PDB entry 7VAV | electron microscopy, 2.80 A resolution | chains A and D of the 12 polymer chains in the assembly

[Chain A]
Molecule: V-type ATP synthase alpha chain
From: Thermus thermophilus HB8
Notes: EC 7.1.2.2
UniProtKB: Q56403 (VATA_THET8); numbering as in UniProt (aligned over 1-578)
Amino-acid sequence (578 residues; row label = number of the first residue in the row):
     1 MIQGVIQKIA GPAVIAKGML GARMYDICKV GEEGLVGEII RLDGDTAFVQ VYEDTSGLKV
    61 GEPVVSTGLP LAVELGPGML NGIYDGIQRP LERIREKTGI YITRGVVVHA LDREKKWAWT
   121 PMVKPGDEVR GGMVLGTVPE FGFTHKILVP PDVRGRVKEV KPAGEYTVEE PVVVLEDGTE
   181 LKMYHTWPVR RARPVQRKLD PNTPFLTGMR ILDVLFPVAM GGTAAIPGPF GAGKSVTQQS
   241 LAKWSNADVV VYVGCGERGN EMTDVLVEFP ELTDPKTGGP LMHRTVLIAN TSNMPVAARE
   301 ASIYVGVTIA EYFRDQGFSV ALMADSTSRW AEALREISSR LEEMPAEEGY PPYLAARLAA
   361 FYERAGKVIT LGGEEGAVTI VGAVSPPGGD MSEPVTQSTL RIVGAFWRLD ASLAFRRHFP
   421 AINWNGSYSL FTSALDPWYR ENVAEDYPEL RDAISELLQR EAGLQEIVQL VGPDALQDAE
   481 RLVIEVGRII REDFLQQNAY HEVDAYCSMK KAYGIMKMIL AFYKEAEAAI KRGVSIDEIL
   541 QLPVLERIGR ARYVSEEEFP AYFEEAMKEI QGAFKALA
Sequence notes: conflict Ala-232 (Ser in Q56403), Ser-235 (Thr in Q56403)

[Chain D]
Molecule: V-type ATP synthase beta chain
From: Thermus thermophilus HB8
UniProtKB: Q56404 (VATB_THET8); residues 1-478 here = UniProt positions 1-478
Amino-acid sequence (478 residues; row label = number of the first residue in the row):
     1 MDLLKKEYTG ITYISGPLLF VENAKDLAYG AIVDIKDGTG RVRGGQVIEV SEEYAVIQVF
    61 EETTGLDLAT TSVSLVEDVA RLGVSKEMLG RRFNGIGKPI DGLPPITPEK RLPITGLPLN
   121 PVARRKPEQF IQTGISTIDV MNTLVRGQKL PIFSGSGLPA NEIAAQIARQ ATVRPDLSGE
   181 GEKEEPFAVV FAAMGITQRE LSYFIQEFER TGALSRSVLF LNKADDPTIE RILTPRMALT
   241 VAEYLAFEHD YHVLVILTDM TNYCEALREI GAAREEIPGR RGYPGYMYTD LATIYERAGV
   301 VEGKKGSVTQ IPILSMPDDD RTHPIPDLTG YITEGQIQLS RELHRKGIYP PIDPLPSLSR
   361 LMNNGVGKGK TREDHKQVSD QLYSAYANGV DIRKLVAIIG EDALTENDRR YLQFADAFER
   421 FFINQGQQNR SIEESLQIAW ALLSMLPQGE LKRISKDHIG KYYGQKLEEI WGAPQALD
Unresolved in the structure: 1-4, 475-478

[Interface between chain A and chain D]
Contacting residue pairs (56; chain A residue first):
  Ala-22(A) / Asp-67(D)
  Arg-23(A) / Gly-65(D)
  Arg-23(A) / Leu-66(D)
  Arg-23(A) / Asp-67(D)
  Met-24(A) / Thr-63(D)
  Met-24(A) / Gly-65(D)
  Met-24(A) / Leu-66(D)  hydrogen bond (backbone-backbone)
  Tyr-25(A) / Thr-64(D)
  Arg-41(A) / Tyr-13(D)
  Arg-41(A) / Ile-14(D)
  Arg-41(A) / Ser-15(D)  hydrogen bond
  Leu-42(A) / Tyr-13(D)
  Leu-42(A) / Ile-14(D)  hydrogen bond (backbone-backbone)
  Leu-42(A) / Leu-66(D)
  Leu-42(A) / Asp-67(D)
  Leu-42(A) / Leu-68(D)  hydrophobic
  Asp-43(A) / Thr-12(D)
  Asp-43(A) / Tyr-13(D)
  Gly-44(A) / Thr-12(D)  hydrogen bond (backbone-backbone)
  Gly-44(A) / Leu-68(D)
  Lys-198(A) / Gln-198(D)
  Asp-200(A) / Ser-202(D)
  Met-344(A) / Glu-275(D)
  Met-344(A) / Ile-277(D)  hydrophobic
  Ala-346(A) / Ala-272(D)  hydrophobic
  Glu-347(A) / Gly-282(D)
  Pro-352(A) / Glu-269(D)
  Pro-352(A) / Ala-272(D)  hydrophobic
  Ala-359(A) / Ala-224(D)
  Glu-363(A) / Gln-198(D)
  Glu-363(A) / Asp-225(D)
  Ser-392(A) / Asp-318(D)
  Gln-397(A) / Pro-317(D)
  Gln-397(A) / Asp-318(D)
  Arg-401(A) / Asn-262(D)  hydrogen bond
  Arg-401(A) / Glu-265(D)
  Ile-402(A) / Thr-197(D)
  Gly-404(A) / Arg-199(D)
  Trp-424(A) / Arg-345(D)
  Asn-425(A) / Arg-345(D)  hydrogen bond (backbone-side chain)
  Ser-427(A) / Arg-345(D)
  Tyr-428(A) / Ser-156(D)
  Tyr-428(A) / Gly-157(D)
  Leu-430(A) / Gly-157(D)
  Leu-430(A) / Arg-199(D)
  Phe-431(A) / Arg-199(D)
  Ser-455(A) / Arg-345(D)
  Gln-459(A) / Glu-342(D)  hydrogen bond
  Gln-459(A) / Arg-345(D)
  Ile-467(A) / Lys-394(D)
  Ile-467(A) / Ile-398(D)  hydrophobic
  Ala-475(A) / Ile-398(D)
  Gln-477(A) / Ala-397(D)
  Gln-477(A) / Ile-398(D)  hydrogen bond (side chain-backbone)
  Gln-477(A) / Ile-399(D)
  Gln-477(A) / Gly-400(D)
Also at the interface, not in a pair above, chain A (40 interface residues in all): Gly-21, Leu-400, Gly-426, Glu-456, Leu-464, Val-471, Leu-476, Glu-480
Also at the interface, not in a pair above, chain D (41 interface residues in all): Ala-69, Thr-261, Arg-268, Ala-273, Glu-276, Arg-281, Lys-346

[In short]
40 residues of chain A and 41 residues of chain D are in contact; the contacts include 8 hydrogen bonds. Among
the polar pairs are Arg-41(A)/Ser-15(D), Arg-401(A)/Asn-262(D) and Asn-425(A)/Arg-345(D).
Here chain A is V-type ATP synthase alpha chain and chain D is V-type ATP synthase beta chain, both from
Thermus thermophilus HB8. Entry 7VAV (V1EG of V/A-ATPase from Thermus thermophilus at low ATP concentration,
state3) was determined by electron microscopy (same publication as 7VAI, 7VAJ, 7VAK, 7VAL, 7VAM, 7VAN and 11
further entries).
